Entry 8RHJ (X-ray diffraction, 3.05 A resolution); this record covers chains M and b of the 34 polymer chains in the assembly.

== Chain M ==
Protein: Proteasome subunit beta type-7
From: Saccharomyces cerevisiae
Reference sequence: P30657 (PSB7_YEAST); residues -12 to 233 here correspond to UniProt positions 21-266 (UniProt number = residue number + 33)
Chain sequence (246 residues; numbered -12 to 233; the number before each row is that of its first residue; numbers below 1 keep their minus sign (Thr-12 is residue -12)):
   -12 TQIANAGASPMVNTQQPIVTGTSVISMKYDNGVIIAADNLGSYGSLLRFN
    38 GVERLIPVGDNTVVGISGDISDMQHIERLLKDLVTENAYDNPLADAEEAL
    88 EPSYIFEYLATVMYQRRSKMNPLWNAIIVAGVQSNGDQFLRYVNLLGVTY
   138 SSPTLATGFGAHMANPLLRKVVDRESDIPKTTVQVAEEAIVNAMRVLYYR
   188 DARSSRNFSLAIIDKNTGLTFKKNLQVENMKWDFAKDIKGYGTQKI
Not modelled in the structure: -12 to 0

== Chain b ==
Protein: Proteasome subunit beta type-1
From: Saccharomyces cerevisiae
Notes: EC 3.4.25.1
Reference sequence: P38624 (PSB1_YEAST); residues 6-201 here correspond to UniProt positions 20-215 (UniProt number = residue number + 14)
Chain sequence (196 residues; row label = number of the first residue in the row):
     6 TSIMAVTFKDGVILGADSRTTTGAYIANRVTDKLTRVHDKIWCCRSGSAA
    56 DTQAIADIVQYHLELYTSQYGTPSTETAASVFKELCYENKDNLTAGIIVA
   106 GYDDKNKGEVYTIPLGGSVHKLPYAIAGSGSTFIYGYCDKNFRENMSKEE
   156 TVDFIKHSLSQAIKWDGSSGGVIRMVVLTAAGVERLIFYPDEYEQL
UniProt features mapped onto this chain:
  - active site: Thr6 (Nucleophile)

== Interface between chain M and chain b ==
Residue-residue contacts (62; chain M residue first):
  Ser32(M) - Trp170(b)
  Ser32(M) - Asp171(b)
  Ser32(M) - Gly172(b)  hydrogen bond (backbone-backbone)
  Leu33(M) - Phe138(b)  hydrophobic
  Leu33(M) - Trp170(b)
  Leu34(M) - Lys169(b)
  Leu34(M) - Trp170(b)  hydrogen bond (backbone-backbone)
  Leu34(M) - Gly172(b)
  Arg35(M) - Trp170(b)
  Phe146(M) - Ala29(b)
  Phe146(M) - Tyr30(b)
  Tyr185(M) - Glu199(b)  hydrogen bond
  Tyr186(M) - Ile31(b)
  Tyr186(M) - Arg34(b)
  Arg187(M) - Ala29(b)
  Arg187(M) - Tyr30(b)
  Arg187(M) - Ile31(b)  hydrogen bond (backbone-backbone)
  Arg187(M) - Ala32(b)  hydrogen bond (side chain-backbone)
  Arg187(M) - Asn33(b)
  Arg187(M) - Arg34(b)
  Asp188(M) - Ala29(b)
  Asp188(M) - Ile31(b)
  Ala189(M) - Arg24(b)
  Ala189(M) - Thr26(b)
  Ala189(M) - Ala29(b)  hydrogen bond (backbone-backbone)
  Ala189(M) - Ile31(b)
  Ala189(M) - Gly172(b)
  Arg190(M) - Ala29(b)
  Arg190(M) - Gly172(b)
  Arg193(M) - Asp196(b)  salt bridge
  Arg193(M) - Glu199(b)  salt bridge
  Lys218(M) - Arg34(b)  hydrogen bond (backbone-side chain)
  Trp219(M) - Arg34(b)
  Trp219(M) - Gly176(b)
  Trp219(M) - Val177(b)  hydrophobic
  Trp219(M) - Tyr194(b)
  Trp219(M) - Pro195(b)
  Asp220(M) - Tyr194(b)
  Phe221(M) - Arg34(b)
  Phe221(M) - Val35(b)  hydrophobic
  Ala222(M) - Val35(b)  hydrophobic
  Ala222(M) - Arg179(b)  hydrogen bond (backbone-side chain)
  Ala222(M) - Ile192(b)  hydrophobic
  Lys223(M) - Ile192(b)
  Lys223(M) - Tyr194(b)
  Ile225(M) - Val35(b)
  Ile225(M) - Arg179(b)
  Lys226(M) - Asp37(b)
  Gly227(M) - Asp37(b)  hydrogen bond (backbone-side chain)
  Tyr228(M) - Thr40(b)
  Tyr228(M) - Arg50(b)
  Tyr228(M) - Gln58(b)  hydrogen bond (side chain-backbone)
  Tyr228(M) - Ala61(b)
  Tyr228(M) - Asp62(b)  hydrogen bond
  Gln231(M) - Asp37(b)
  Gln231(M) - Leu39(b)
  Gln231(M) - Thr40(b)
  Gln231(M) - Arg41(b)  hydrogen bond (side chain-backbone)
  Gln231(M) - Trp47(b)
  Gln231(M) - Arg190(b)
  Ile233(M) - Trp47(b)
  Ile233(M) - Arg190(b)  hydrogen bond (backbone-side chain)
Other interface residues (no listed pair), chain M (26 interface residues in all): Met150, Met217
Other interface residues (no listed pair), chain b (36 interface residues in all): Ser23, Ile168, Ser173, Val188

== Summary ==
Chain M and chain b form an interface of 26 and 36 residues respectively, with 13 hydrogen bonds and 2 salt
bridges. Polar pairs include Arg193(M)-Asp196(b), Arg193(M)-Glu199(b) and Tyr185(M)-Glu199(b). UniProt lists
active-site residue Thr6(b) on chain b.
Chain M is Proteasome subunit beta type-7 and chain b is Proteasome subunit beta type-1, both from
Saccharomyces cerevisiae; the structure, Yeast 20S proteasome in complex with a macrocyclic oxindole
epoxyketone (compound 5), was determined by X-ray diffraction together with 8RHK and 8RHL from the same study.
